6SK5 - chains B and A of the 4 polymer chains in the assembly; structure by electron microscopy, 3.60 A resolution.

# Chain B
Protein: Rhinovirus B5 VP2
Organism: Human rhinovirus B5
Notes: EC 3.4.22.29, 3.6.1.15, 3.4.22.28, 2.7.7.48
Reference sequence: B9V433 (B9V433_9ENTO); residues 8-259 here correspond to UniProt positions 77-328 (UniProt number = residue number + 69)
Amino-acid sequence (252 residues; each row starts with the number of its first residue):
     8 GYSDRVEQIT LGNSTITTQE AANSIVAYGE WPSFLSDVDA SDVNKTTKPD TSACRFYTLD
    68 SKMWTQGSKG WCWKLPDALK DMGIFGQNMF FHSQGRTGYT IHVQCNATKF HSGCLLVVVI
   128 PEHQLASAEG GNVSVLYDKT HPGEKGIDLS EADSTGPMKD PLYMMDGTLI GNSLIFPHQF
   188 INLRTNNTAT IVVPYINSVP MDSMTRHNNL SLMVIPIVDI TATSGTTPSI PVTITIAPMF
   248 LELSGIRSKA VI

# Chain A
Protein: Rhinovirus B5 VP1
Organism: Human rhinovirus B5
Reference sequence: Q7T659 (Q7T659_9ENTO); residues 1-288 here = UniProt positions 1-288
Amino-acid sequence (288 residues; row label = number of the first residue in the row):
     1 GLEDDLVEVI VDKAQQTLAS IKSDSKHTQK VPSLTANETG ATLPTTPSDS VETRTTLMHY
    61 TGSETTLENF LGRAACVHVV EIVNKRPTDT EEHRMQLLFN NWKINLSSLV QLRRKLEMFT
   121 YVRFDSEYTI IATSSQPNEA KFSSNLTIQA MFIPPGAPNP KKWDDYTWQS ATNPSVFFNV
   181 GKSARFSVPY LGIASAYNCF YDGYSHDNST TPYGINVLNH MGSMAFRVVN EHDNHTTHVK
   241 VRVYHRAKHI RAWVPRAPRA LEYLHIGRTN YKQSPQNPIK TRKTISTY
Disordered / not traced: 1-15
Small-molecule neighbours: LGQ (6-phenyl-N3-[4-(trifluoromethyl)phenyl]-1H-pyrazolo[3,4-d]pyrimidine-3,4-diamine): I104, N105, L106, F124, S126, Y128, I193, A194, A196, Y197, N198, C199, I215, L218, N219, H220, M221, H245

# How chain B and chain A interact
Residue-residue contacts (101):
  A29(B) - T39(A)
  I32(B) - T39(A)
  Y35(B) - V254(A)
  K81(B) - D202(A)  salt bridge
  P128(B) - V254(A)  hydrophobic
  P128(B) - R256(A)  hydrogen bond (backbone-side chain)
  E129(B) - T120(A)
  E129(B) - Y121(A)
  E129(B) - F200(A)
  E129(B) - Y201(A)
  E129(B) - D202(A)  hydrogen bond (side chain-backbone)
  E129(B) - R256(A)
  H130(B) - D202(A)
  H130(B) - Y213(A)
  Q131(B) - F200(A)
  Q131(B) - Y201(A)  hydrogen bond (side chain-backbone)
  Q131(B) - Y213(A)
  Q131(B) - G214(A)
  Q131(B) - I215(A)  hydrogen bond (side chain-backbone)
  Q131(B) - G267(A)  hydrogen bond (side chain-backbone)
  Q131(B) - T269(A)  hydrogen bond (backbone-side chain)
  L132(B) - Y213(A)  hydrogen bond (backbone-side chain)
  L132(B) - T269(A)
  A133(B) - T269(A)
  A133(B) - N270(A)
  A133(B) - Y271(A)  hydrophobic
  S134(B) - N270(A)  hydrogen bond (backbone-side chain)
  A135(B) - Q273(A)  hydrogen bond (backbone-side chain)
  E136(B) - Q273(A)  hydrogen bond (backbone-side chain)
  G137(B) - N270(A)  hydrogen bond (backbone-side chain)
  G137(B) - Y271(A)
  G137(B) - Q273(A)
  G138(B) - L264(A)
  G138(B) - H265(A)
  G138(B) - R268(A)
  G138(B) - N270(A)  hydrogen bond (backbone-side chain)
  N139(B) - H265(A)  hydrogen bond
  N139(B) - R268(A)  hydrogen bond (backbone-side chain)
  V140(B) - N270(A)  hydrogen bond (backbone-side chain)
  S141(B) - Y213(A)
  V142(B) - Y204(A)  hydrogen bond (backbone-side chain)
  V142(B) - Y213(A)
  L143(B) - Y204(A)  hydrogen bond (backbone-side chain)
  L143(B) - S209(A)
  Y144(B) - Y204(A)  hydrogen bond (backbone-side chain)
  Y144(B) - D207(A)
  Y144(B) - N208(A)
  Y144(B) - S209(A)  hydrogen bond (backbone-backbone)
  D145(B) - S209(A)  hydrogen bond
  T147(B) - Y204(A)  hydrogen bond
  H148(B) - Y204(A)
  M165(B) - Y271(A)
  M165(B) - K272(A)
  M165(B) - Q273(A)
  L169(B) - N277(A)
  Y170(B) - L261(A)  hydrophobic
  Y170(B) - Y271(A)
  Y170(B) - P275(A)  hydrophobic
  Y170(B) - N277(A)
  Y170(B) - P278(A)
  D173(B) - R259(A)  hydrogen bond (backbone-side chain)
  D173(B) - T269(A)
  G174(B) - R259(A)
  G174(B) - A260(A)  hydrogen bond (backbone-backbone)
  G174(B) - L261(A)  hydrogen bond (backbone-backbone)
  G174(B) - Y271(A)
  T175(B) - A257(A)
  T175(B) - P258(A)
  L176(B) - A260(A)  hydrophobic
  N179(B) - A257(A)
  I182(B) - R256(A)
  I182(B) - A257(A)
  F183(B) - P255(A)
  F183(B) - R256(A)
  H185(B) - G40(A)
  Q186(B) - E38(A)
  Q186(B) - T39(A)  hydrogen bond (side chain-backbone)
  F187(B) - N37(A)
  F187(B) - E38(A)  hydrogen bond (backbone-backbone)
  N189(B) - E38(A)  hydrogen bond
  T192(B) - E38(A)  hydrogen bond
  N193(B) - E38(A)
  I203(B) - Y121(A)  hydrogen bond (backbone-side chain)
  I203(B) - V254(A)  hydrophobic
  N204(B) - Y121(A)
  S205(B) - Y121(A)
  S205(B) - A194(A)
  S205(B) - S195(A)  hydrogen bond (backbone-backbone)
  S205(B) - A196(A)
  S205(B) - N198(A)  hydrogen bond
  V206(B) - A194(A)  hydrophobic
  T212(B) - D207(A)  hydrogen bond
  R213(B) - Y201(A)
  R213(B) - G203(A)
  R213(B) - Y204(A)  hydrogen bond (backbone-backbone)
  R213(B) - S205(A)
  R213(B) - D207(A)  hydrogen bond (backbone-side chain)
  H214(B) - Y201(A)
  H214(B) - D202(A)
  N215(B) - D202(A)  hydrogen bond (backbone-backbone)
  I259(B) - D207(A)
Also at the interface, not in a pair above, chain B (50 interface residues in all): N30
Also at the interface, not in a pair above, chain A (47 interface residues in all): H206, T210, P212, Q276, I279

# Overview
50 residues of chain B and 47 residues of chain A are in contact; the contacts include 35 hydrogen bonds and 1
salt bridge. Polar pairs include K81(B)-D202(A), P128(B)-R256(A) and E129(B)-D202(A). Compound LGQ is bound
between chain B and chain A.
Chain B is Rhinovirus B5 VP2 and chain A is Rhinovirus B5 VP1, both from Human rhinovirus B5; the structure,
Cryo-EM structure of rhinovirus-B5 complexed to antiviral OBR-5-340, was determined by electron microscopy
(same publication as 6SK6 and 6SK7).
